7UZZ - chains B and H of the 11 polymer chains in the assembly; structure by electron microscopy, 4.45 A resolution (low resolution: residue-level contacts below are approximate; hydrogen-bond / salt-bridge calls are withheld).

[Chain B]
Protein: CRISPR system Cms endoribonuclease Csm3
Source organism: Staphylococcus epidermidis RP62A
Reference sequence: Q5HK91 (Q5HK91_STAEQ); residues 1-214 here = UniProt positions 1-214
Chain sequence (214 residues; row label = number of the first residue in the row):
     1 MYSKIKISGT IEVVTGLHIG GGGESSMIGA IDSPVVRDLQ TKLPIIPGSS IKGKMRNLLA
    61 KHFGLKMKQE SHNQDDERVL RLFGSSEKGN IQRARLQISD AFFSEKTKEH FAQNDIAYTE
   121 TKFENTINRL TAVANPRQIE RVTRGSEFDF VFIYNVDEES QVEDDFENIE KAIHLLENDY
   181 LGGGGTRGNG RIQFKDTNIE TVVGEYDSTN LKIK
Not modelled in the structure: 1, 24-32, 64-75

[Chain H]
Protein: CRISPR system Cms protein Csm4
Source organism: Staphylococcus epidermidis RP62A
Reference sequence: Q5HK92 (Q5HK92_STAEQ); residues 1-304 here = UniProt positions 1-304
Chain sequence (304 residues; row label = number of the first residue in the row):
     1 MTLATKVFKL SFKTPVHFGK KRLSDGEMTI TADTLFSALF IETLQLGKDT DWLLNDLIIS
    61 DTFPYENELY YLPKPLIKID SKEEDNHKAF KKLKYVPVHH YNQYLNGELS AEDATDLNDI
   121 FNIGYFSLQT KVSLIAQETD SSADSEPYSV GTFTFEPEAG LYFIAKGSEE TLDHLNNIMT
   181 ALQYSGLGGK RNAGYGQFEY EIINNQQLSK LLNQNGKHSI LLSTAMAKKE EIESALKEAR
   241 YILTKRSGFV QSTNYSEMLV KKSDFYSFSS GSVFKNIFNG DIFNVGHNGK HPVYRYAKPL
   301 WLEV
Not modelled in the structure: 1-4, 82-85

[Interface between chain B and chain H]
Residue-residue contacts (35):
  Tyr-2(B) / Gln-45(H)
  Tyr-2(B) / Leu-46(H)
  Lys-4(B) / Glu-42(H)
  Lys-4(B) / Ala-181(H)
  Lys-4(B) / Ser-185(H)
  Gly-21(B) / Thr-130(H)
  Asp-38(B) / Tyr-125(H)
  Leu-39(B) / Tyr-125(H)
  Leu-39(B) / Ser-127(H)
  Gln-40(B) / Tyr-125(H)
  Gly-48(B) / Ala-193(H)
  Ser-49(B) / Lys-131(H)
  Ser-49(B) / Ala-193(H)
  Lys-52(B) / Asn-192(H)
  Gly-89(B) / Tyr-255(H)
  Ile-91(B) / Ser-252(H)
  Arg-93(B) / Gln-45(H)
  Arg-93(B) / Arg-191(H)
  Ala-94(B) / Asn-192(H)
  Leu-96(B) / Asn-192(H)
  Gln-97(B) / Tyr-184(H)
  Gln-97(B) / Ser-185(H)
  Gln-97(B) / Asn-192(H)
  Ile-98(B) / Asn-192(H)
  Ile-98(B) / Ala-193(H)
  Ile-98(B) / Gly-194(H)
  Ser-99(B) / Thr-14(H)
  Ser-99(B) / Gly-194(H)
  Asp-100(B) / Thr-14(H)
  Asp-100(B) / Gly-194(H)
  Phe-102(B) / Lys-13(H)
  Phe-102(B) / Thr-14(H)
  Asn-155(B) / Gln-45(H)
  Val-202(B) / Tyr-184(H)
  Val-203(B) / Ala-181(H)
Interface residues without a listed pair, chain B (26 interface residues in all): Pro-47, Arg-56, Val-151, Ile-153
Interface residues without a listed pair, chain H (25 interface residues in all): Pro-15, Phe-126, Ile-135, Gly-186, Gln-197, Asn-254, Glu-257

[Overview]
26 residues of chain B face 25 of chain H across their interface.
Chain B is CRISPR system Cms endoribonuclease Csm3 and chain H is CRISPR system Cms protein Csm4, both from
Staphylococcus epidermidis RP62A; the structure, Staphylococcus epidermidis RP62a CRISPR tall effector
complex, was determined by electron microscopy together with 7UZW, 7UZX, 7UZY, 7V00, 7V01 and 7V02 from the
same study.
